PDB entry 5C8S | X-ray diffraction, 3.33 A resolution | chains A and B

Chain A:
Name: Non-structural protein 10
Source organism: Human SARS coronavirus
UniProtKB: P0C6X7 (R1AB_CVHSA); residues 1-139 here correspond to UniProt positions 4231-4369 (UniProt number = residue number + 4230)
Sequence (144 residues; row label = number of the first residue in the row; numbers below 1 keep their minus sign (Gly-4 is residue -4)):
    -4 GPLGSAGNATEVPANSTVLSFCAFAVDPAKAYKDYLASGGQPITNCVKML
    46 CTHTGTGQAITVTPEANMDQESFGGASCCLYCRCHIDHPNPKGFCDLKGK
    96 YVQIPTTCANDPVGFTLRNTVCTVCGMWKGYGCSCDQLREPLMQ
Not modelled in the structure: -4 to -2, 132-139
Differences from the reference sequence: expression tag (-4 to 0)
Metal / ion sites: Zn2+ site 1: Cys74, Cys77, His83, Cys90; Zn2+ site 2: Cys117, Cys120, Cys128, Cys130

Chain B:
Name: Guanine-N7 methyltransferase
Source organism: Human SARS coronavirus
Notes: EC 2.1.1.-, 3.1.13.-
UniProtKB: P0C6X7 (R1AB_CVHSA); residues 1-527 here correspond to UniProt positions 5903-6429 (UniProt number = residue number + 5902)
Sequence (527 residues; numbered 1 to 527; the number before each row is that of its first residue):
     1 AENVTGLFKDCSKIITGLHPTQAPTHLSVDIKFKTEGLCVDIPGIPKDMT
    51 YRRLISMMGFKMNYQVNGYPNMFITREEAIRHVRAWIGFDVEGCHATRDA
   101 VGTNLPLQLGFSTGVNLVAVPTGYVDTENNTEFTRVNAKPPPGDQFKHLI
   151 PLMYKGLPWNVVRIKIVQMLSDTLKGLSDRVVFVLWAHGFELTSMKYFVK
   201 IGPERTCCLCDKRATCFSTSSDTYACWNHSVGFDYVYNPFMIDVQQWGFT
   251 GNLQSNHDQHCQVHGNAHVASCDAIMTRCLAVHECFVKRVDWSVEYPIIG
   301 DELRVNSACRKVQHMVVKSALLADKFPVLHDIGNPKAIKCVPQAEVEWKF
   351 YDAQPCSDKAYKIEELFYSYATHHDKFTDGVCLFWNCNVDRYPANAIVCR
   401 FDTRVLSNLNLPGCDGGSLYVNKHAFHTPAFDKSAFTNLKQLPFFYYSDS
   451 PCESHGKQVVSDIDYVPLKSATCITRCNLGGAVCRHHANEYRQYLDAYNM
   501 MISAGFSLWIYKQFDTYNLWNTFTRLQ
Not modelled in the structure: 454-464, 526-527
Covalently attached groups: covalent link Cys226-His229
Metal / ion sites: Mg2+: Asp90, Glu191; Zn2+ site 1: Cys207, Cys210, Cys226, His229; Zn2+ site 2: His257, Cys261, His264, Cys279; Zn2+ site 3: Cys452, Cys477, Cys484, His487
Ligand contacts:
  - guanosine-P3-adenosine-5',5'-triphosphate (G3A): Val305, Asn306, Cys309, Arg310, Gln313, Asn334, Lys336, Ile338, Trp385, Asn386, Asn388, Phe401, Tyr420, Asn422, Lys423, Phe426, Thr428, Phe506
  - S-adenosylhomocysteine (SAH): Trp292, Ile332, Gly333, Asn334, Pro335, Asp352, Ala353, Gln354, Leu366, Phe367, Tyr368, Trp385, Asn386, Cys387, Asn388, Val389
What the authors report for this chain:
  - Zn2+ coordination: Cys207, Cys210, Cys226, His229, His257, Cys261, His264, Cys279, Cys452, Cys477, Cys484, His487
  - Mg2+ coordination: Asp90, Glu191
  - catalytic residues: Asp90, Glu92, Glu191, His268, Asp273
  - mutagenesis - D90A/E92A, E191A, H268A, D273A, R310A, K336A, D352A, W385A, N386A, L419A/Y420A, F426A: decreased catalytic activity
  - mutagenesis - D243A, C261A, H264R, D331A/G333A: abolished catalytic activity
  - binding site for S-adenosylhomocysteine: Trp292, Ile332, Gly333, Asp352, Phe367, Val389
  - binding site for guanosine-P3-adenosine-5',5'-triphosphate: Asn306, Arg310, Lys336, Trp385, Asn386, Phe401, Tyr420, Asn422, Phe426, Thr428, Phe506
  - mutagenesis - N422A, C452A, H487R: unchanged catalytic activity

How chain A and chain B interact:
Contacting residue pairs (100; chain A residue first):
  Ser0(A) - Lys9(B)
  Ala1(A) - Lys9(B)  hydrogen bond (backbone-side chain)
  Ala1(A) - Val101(B)
  Ala1(A) - Gly102(B)
  Gly2(A) - Lys9(B)
  Gly2(A) - Asp10(B)
  Asn3(A) - Lys9(B)
  Asn3(A) - Asp10(B)  hydrogen bond (backbone-backbone)
  Ala4(A) - Leu27(B)
  Thr5(A) - Leu7(B)
  Thr5(A) - Phe8(B)
  Thr5(A) - Lys9(B)
  Thr5(A) - Pro24(B)
  Thr5(A) - Thr25(B)  hydrogen bond (backbone-side chain)
  Thr5(A) - Leu27(B)
  Thr5(A) - Ser28(B)
  Glu6(A) - Val4(B)
  Glu6(A) - Thr5(B)  hydrogen bond (backbone-side chain)
  Glu6(A) - Leu7(B)
  Val7(A) - Thr5(B)
  Pro8(A) - Asn3(B)
  Pro8(A) - Val4(B)
  Pro8(A) - Thr5(B)
  Ser11(A) - Thr5(B)
  Thr12(A) - Lys61(B)
  Thr12(A) - Asn63(B)
  Leu14(A) - Phe8(B)  hydrophobic
  Ser15(A) - Phe60(B)  hydrogen bond (side chain-backbone)
  Ser15(A) - Lys61(B)
  Ser15(A) - Met62(B)
  Phe16(A) - Tyr64(B)  hydrophobic
  Phe16(A) - Val66(B)  hydrophobic
  Phe16(A) - Tyr69(B)  hydrophobic
  Ala18(A) - Phe60(B)  hydrophobic
  Ala18(A) - Lys196(B)  hydrogen bond (backbone-side chain)
  Phe19(A) - Met62(B)  hydrophobic
  Phe19(A) - Leu192(B)  hydrophobic
  Phe19(A) - Met195(B)
  Phe19(A) - Lys196(B)
  Phe19(A) - Val199(B)
  Phe19(A) - Lys200(B)
  Phe19(A) - Ile201(B)  hydrogen bond (backbone-backbone)
  Ala20(A) - Lys200(B)
  Ala20(A) - Ile201(B)
  Val21(A) - Lys200(B)
  Val21(A) - Ile201(B)  hydrogen bond (backbone-backbone)
  Val21(A) - Phe217(B)  hydrophobic
  Lys25(A) - Tyr69(B)
  Asp29(A) - Val66(B)
  Asp29(A) - Tyr69(B)  hydrogen bond
  Ser33(A) - Gln65(B)  hydrogen bond (side chain-backbone)
  Ser33(A) - Val66(B)
  Ser33(A) - Asn67(B)
  Asn40(A) - Thr25(B)  hydrogen bond
  Asn40(A) - His26(B)  hydrogen bond (backbone-backbone)
  Asn40(A) - Leu27(B)
  Cys41(A) - His26(B)
  Val42(A) - Pro20(B)
  Val42(A) - His26(B)
  Val42(A) - Cys39(B)  hydrophobic
  Lys43(A) - Leu38(B)
  Lys43(A) - Cys39(B)  hydrogen bond (backbone-backbone)
  Met44(A) - Pro20(B)  hydrophobic
  Met44(A) - Cys39(B)
  Met44(A) - Val40(B)
  Leu45(A) - Cys39(B)  hydrogen bond (backbone-backbone)
  Thr58(A) - Asp41(B)
  Pro59(A) - Asp41(B)
  Gly69(A) - Pro20(B)
  Ala71(A) - Gln22(B)
  Ala71(A) - Ala23(B)
  Ala71(A) - Pro24(B)
  Ser72(A) - Ala23(B)
  Ser72(A) - Pro24(B)
  Arg78(A) - Phe8(B)
  Arg78(A) - Pro24(B)
  Arg78(A) - Thr25(B)
  Cys79(A) - Phe8(B)
  His80(A) - Phe8(B)
  His80(A) - Ile55(B)
  His80(A) - Tyr124(B)
  His80(A) - Asp126(B)  salt bridge
  His80(A) - Thr131(B)
  Ile81(A) - Lys196(B)
  Phe89(A) - Asn129(B)
  Phe89(A) - Asn130(B)
  Cys90(A) - Asn129(B)
  Lys93(A) - Gln22(B)
  Lys93(A) - Tyr51(B)  hydrogen bond
  Lys93(A) - Thr127(B)  hydrogen bond (side chain-backbone)
  Lys93(A) - Glu128(B)
  Lys93(A) - Asn130(B)
  Gly94(A) - Thr21(B)  hydrogen bond (backbone-side chain)
  Gly94(A) - Gln22(B)
  Gly94(A) - Lys47(B)  hydrogen bond (backbone-side chain)
  Lys95(A) - Thr21(B)
  Tyr96(A) - His19(B)
  Tyr96(A) - Pro20(B)
  Tyr96(A) - Thr21(B)
  Tyr96(A) - Asp41(B)  hydrogen bond
Interface residues without a listed pair, chain A (48 interface residues in all): Ala26, Tyr30, Gly70, Tyr76, His83, Gly88
Interface residues without a listed pair, chain B (54 interface residues in all): Thr35, Glu36, Met57, Tyr224, Tyr237
Interface features reported in the paper:
  - pairs named by the authors: Ala1(A)-Lys9(B) (hydrogen bond), Asn3(A)-Asp10(B) (hydrogen bond), Glu6(A)-Thr5(B) (hydrogen bond), His80(A)-Asp126(B) (salt bridge), Cys90(A)-Asn129(B) (hydrogen bond), His19(B)-Tyr96(A), Ala23(B)-Ser72(A), Thr25(B)-Asn40(A), His26(B)-Lys43(A), Cys39(B)-Leu45(A), Asp41(B)-Thr58(A), Tyr51(B)-Lys93(A), Met62(B)-Phe19(A) (hydrophobic contact)
  - interface residues, chain A: Phe16(A), Phe19(A), Val21(A), Asn40(A), Lys43(A), Leu45(A), Thr58(A), Ser72(A), Lys93(A), Tyr96(A)
  - interface residues, chain B: His19(B), Ala23(B), Thr25(B), His26(B), Cys39(B), Asp41(B), Tyr51(B), Phe60(B), Met62(B), Tyr64(B)

Summary:
Chain A and chain B form an interface of 48 and 54 residues respectively, with 19 hydrogen bonds and 1 salt
bridge. Polar contacts include His80(A)-Asp126(B), Ala1(A)-Lys9(B) and Thr5(A)-Thr25(B). The paper describes
hydrogen bonds between Ala1(A) and Lys9(B), Asn3(A) and Asp10(B) and Glu6(A) and Thr5(B) among others; a salt
bridge between His80(A) and Asp126(B); contacts between His19(B) and Tyr96(A), Ala23(B) and Ser72(A) and
Thr25(B) and Asn40(A) among others. The paper reports catalytic residues Asp90(B), Glu92(B) and Glu191(B)
among others; D90A/E92A, E191A and H268A of chain B, among others, reduce catalytic activity; 18 substitutions
were tested in all.
Here chain A is Non-structural protein 10 and chain B is Guanine-N7 methyltransferase, both from Human SARS
coronavirus. Entry 5C8S (Crystal structure of the SARS coronavirus nsp14-nsp10 complex with functional ligands
SAH and GpppA) was determined by X-ray diffraction (same publication as 5C8T and 5C8U).
